PDB entry 1ZNK | X-ray diffraction, 1.60 A resolution | chain A

Chain A:
Name: Major Urinary Protein
Source organism: Mus musculus
UniProtKB: P11589 (MUP2_MOUSE); residues 1-162 here correspond to UniProt positions 19-180 (UniProt number = residue number + 18)
Amino-acid sequence (174 residues; each row starts with the number of its first residue; numbers below 1 keep their minus sign (Met-11 is residue -11)):
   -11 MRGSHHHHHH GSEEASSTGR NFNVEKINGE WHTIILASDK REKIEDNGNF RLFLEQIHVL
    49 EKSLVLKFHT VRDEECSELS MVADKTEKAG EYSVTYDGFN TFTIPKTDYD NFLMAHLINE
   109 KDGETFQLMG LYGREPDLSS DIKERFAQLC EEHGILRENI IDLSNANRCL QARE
Unresolved in the structure: -11 to 0, 158-162
Sequence notes: cloning artifact (-11 to -8, -1 to 0); expression tag (-7 to -2)
Cystine bridges: Cys64-Cys157
Metal / ion sites: Cd2+ site 1: Glu13, Asp110; Cd2+ site 2: Glu18, Glu139
Small-molecule neighbours: nonan-1-ol (F09): Leu24, Phe38, Leu40, Ile45, Leu54, Phe56, Phe90, Ile92, Leu101, Ala103, Leu105, Leu116, Tyr120

In short:
Ligands of chain A: nonan-1-ol. The Cd2+ site 1 is built by Glu13 and Asp110. Glu18 and Glu139 coordinate Cd2+
site 2.
Chain A is Major Urinary Protein (Mus musculus); the structure, Strong Solute-Solute Dispersive Interactions
in a Protein-Ligand Complex, was determined by X-ray diffraction, deposited together with 1ZND, 1ZNE, 1ZNG,
1ZNH and 1ZNL.
